PDB entry 7WHK | electron microscopy, 3.01 A resolution | chains B and H of the 8 polymer chains in the assembly

[Chain B]
Molecule: Spike glycoprotein
Organism: Severe acute respiratory syndrome coronavirus 2
Reference sequence: P0DTC2 (SPIKE_SARS2); aligned to UniProt positions 1-1208 over residues 1-1208
Sequence (1285 residues; each row starts with the number of its first residue; note: 8 numbers in that range are skipped by the numbering (no residue carries them; nothing is unmodelled there); a row labelled like 177A-177E holds insertion residues (177A, then the next letters in order)):
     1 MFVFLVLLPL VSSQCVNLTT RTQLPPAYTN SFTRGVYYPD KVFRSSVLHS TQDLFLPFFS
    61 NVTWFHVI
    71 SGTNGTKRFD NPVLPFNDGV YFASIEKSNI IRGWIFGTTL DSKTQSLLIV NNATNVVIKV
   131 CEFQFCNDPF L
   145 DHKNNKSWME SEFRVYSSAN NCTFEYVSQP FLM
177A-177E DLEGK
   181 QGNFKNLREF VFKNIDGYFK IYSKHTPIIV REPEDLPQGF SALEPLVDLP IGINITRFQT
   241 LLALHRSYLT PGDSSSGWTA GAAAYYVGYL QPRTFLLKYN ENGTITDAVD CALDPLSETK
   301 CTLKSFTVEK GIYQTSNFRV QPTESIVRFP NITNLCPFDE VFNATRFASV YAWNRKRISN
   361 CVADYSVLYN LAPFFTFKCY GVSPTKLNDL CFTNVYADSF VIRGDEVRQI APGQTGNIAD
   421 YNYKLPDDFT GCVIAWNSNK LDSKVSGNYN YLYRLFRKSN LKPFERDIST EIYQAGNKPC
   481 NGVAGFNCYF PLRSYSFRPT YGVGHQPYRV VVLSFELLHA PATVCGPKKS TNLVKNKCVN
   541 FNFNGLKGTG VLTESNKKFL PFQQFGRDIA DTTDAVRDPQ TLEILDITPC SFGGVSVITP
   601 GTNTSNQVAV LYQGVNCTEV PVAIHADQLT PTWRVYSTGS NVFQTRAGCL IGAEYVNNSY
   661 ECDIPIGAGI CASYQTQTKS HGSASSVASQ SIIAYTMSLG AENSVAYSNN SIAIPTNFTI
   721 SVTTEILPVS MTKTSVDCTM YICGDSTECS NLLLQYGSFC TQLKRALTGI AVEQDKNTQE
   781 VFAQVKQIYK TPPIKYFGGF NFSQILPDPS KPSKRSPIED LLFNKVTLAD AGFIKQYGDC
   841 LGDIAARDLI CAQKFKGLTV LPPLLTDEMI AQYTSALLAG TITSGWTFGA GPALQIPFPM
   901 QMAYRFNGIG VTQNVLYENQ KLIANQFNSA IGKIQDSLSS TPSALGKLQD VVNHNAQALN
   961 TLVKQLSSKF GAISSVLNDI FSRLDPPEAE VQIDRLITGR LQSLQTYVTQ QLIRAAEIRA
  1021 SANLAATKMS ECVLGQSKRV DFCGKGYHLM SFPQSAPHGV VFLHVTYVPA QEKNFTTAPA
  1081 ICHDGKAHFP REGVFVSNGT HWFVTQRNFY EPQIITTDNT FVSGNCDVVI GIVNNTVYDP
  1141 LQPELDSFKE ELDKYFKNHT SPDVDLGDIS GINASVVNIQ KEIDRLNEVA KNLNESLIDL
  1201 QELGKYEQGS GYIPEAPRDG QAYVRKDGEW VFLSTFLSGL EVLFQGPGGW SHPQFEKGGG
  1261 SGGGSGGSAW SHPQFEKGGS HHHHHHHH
Unresolved in the structure: 1-25, 71-77, 145-155, 177A-177E, 181, 245-261, 621-640, 677-688, 828-846, 1148-1288
Differences from the reference sequence: variant Val67 (Ala in P0DTC2), Ile95 (Thr in P0DTC2), Asp145 (Gly142 in P0DTC2), Ile209 (Leu212 in P0DTC2), Asp339 (Gly in P0DTC2), Leu371 (Ser in P0DTC2), Pro373 (Ser in P0DTC2), Phe375 (Ser in P0DTC2), Asn417 (Lys in P0DTC2), Lys440 (Asn in P0DTC2), Ser446 (Gly in P0DTC2), Asn477 (Ser in P0DTC2), Lys478 (Thr in P0DTC2), Ala484 (Glu in P0DTC2), Arg493 (Gln in P0DTC2), Ser496 (Gly in P0DTC2), Arg498 (Gln in P0DTC2), Tyr501 (Asn in P0DTC2), His505 (Tyr in P0DTC2), Lys547 (Thr in P0DTC2), Gly614 (Asp in P0DTC2), Tyr655 (His in P0DTC2), Lys679 (Asn in P0DTC2), His681 (Pro in P0DTC2), Lys764 (Asn in P0DTC2), Tyr796 (Asp in P0DTC2), Pro817 (Phe in P0DTC2), Lys856 (Asn in P0DTC2), His954 (Gln in P0DTC2), Lys969 (Asn in P0DTC2), Phe981 (Leu in P0DTC2); insertion (212-214); engineered mutation Gly682 (Arg in P0DTC2), Ser683 (Arg in P0DTC2), Ser685 (Arg in P0DTC2), Pro892 (Ala in P0DTC2), Pro899 (Ala in P0DTC2), Pro942 (Ala in P0DTC2), Pro986 (Lys in P0DTC2), Pro987 (Val in P0DTC2); expression tag (1209-1288)
Disulfide bonds: Cys131-Cys166, Cys291-Cys301, Cys336-Cys361, Cys379-Cys432, Cys391-Cys525, Cys480-Cys488, Cys538-Cys590, Cys617-Cys649, Cys662-Cys671, Cys738-Cys760, Cys743-Cys749, Cys1032-Cys1043, Cys1082-Cys1126
Glycans and other covalent adducts: N-acetylglucosamine (NAG) linked to Asn61, Asn122, Asn282, Asn709, Asn717, Asn801, Asn1098, Asn1134
Curated features (UniProtKB/Swiss-Prot):
  - region: Asn280 to Cys301 (Putative superantigen), Arg403 to Asp405 (Integrin-binding motif), Asn448 to Phe456 (Immunodominant HLA epitope recognized by the CD8+), Ser816 to Tyr837 (Fusion peptide 1), Lys835 to Phe855 (Fusion peptide 2), Asp1163 to Glu1202 (Heptad repeat 2)
  - site: Arg815, Ser816 (Cleavage)
  - glycosylation: Asn17 (N-linked (GlcNAc...) (complex) asparagine), Asn61 (N-linked (GlcNAc...) (hybrid) asparagine), Asn74 (N-linked (GlcNAc...) (complex) asparagine), Asn122 (N-linked (GlcNAc...) (hybrid) asparagine), Asn149 (N-linked (GlcNAc...) (complex) asparagine), Asn165 (N-linked (GlcNAc...) (complex) asparagine), Asn234 (N-linked (GlcNAc...) (high mannose) asparagine), Asn282 (N-linked (GlcNAc...) (complex) asparagine), Thr323 (O-linked (GalNAc) threonine), Ser325 (O-linked (HexNAc...) serine), Asn331 (N-linked (GlcNAc...) (complex) asparagine), Asn343 (N-linked (GlcNAc...) (complex) asparagine), Asn603 (N-linked (GlcNAc...) (hybrid) asparagine), Asn616 (N-linked (GlcNAc...) (complex) asparagine), Asn657 (N-linked (GlcNAc...) (complex) asparagine), Thr676 (O-linked (GlcNAc...) threonine), Thr678 (O-linked (GlcNAc...) threonine), Asn709 (N-linked (GlcNAc...) (high mannose) asparagine), Asn717 (N-linked (GlcNAc...) (hybrid) asparagine), Asn801 (N-linked (GlcNAc...) (hybrid) asparagine) and 6 more in UniProt

[Chain H]
Molecule: Bn03_nano2
Organism: Homo sapiens
Sequence (120 residues; each row starts with the number of its first residue):
     1 EVQLVESGGG LVQPGGSLRL SCAASDFYFD YYEMSWVRQA PGQGLEWVST ISGLGGATYY
    61 ADSVKGRFTI SRDNSKNTLY LQMNSLRAED TALYYCATRS PFGDYAFSYW GQGTLVTVSS
Unresolved in the structure: 120
Disulfide bonds: Cys22-Cys96

[Chain B / chain H interface]
Contacting residue pairs (16; chain B residue first):
  Arg403(B) - Tyr95(H)
  Arg408(B) - Gly42(H)
  Arg408(B) - Gln43(H)
  Arg408(B) - Gly44(H)
  Phe456(B) - Ser108(H)
  Tyr473(B) - Asp104(H)  hydrogen bond
  Ala475(B) - Gly103(H)
  Ala475(B) - Asp104(H)
  Phe486(B) - Tyr31(H)
  Phe486(B) - Tyr32(H)
  Tyr489(B) - Ser108(H)
  Tyr489(B) - Tyr109(H)
  Arg493(B) - Ser108(H)
  Arg493(B) - Tyr109(H)
  His505(B) - Tyr95(H)  hydrogen bond
  His505(B) - Gln112(H)
Also at the interface, not in a pair above, chain B (10 interface residues in all): Asp405
Also at the interface, not in a pair above, chain H (14 interface residues in all): Gln39, Leu93, Phe107

[Overview]
10 residues of chain B and 14 residues of chain H are in contact; the contacts include 2 hydrogen bonds. Polar
pairs include Tyr473(B)-Asp104(H) and His505(B)-Tyr95(H). N-acetylglucosamine is covalently linked to
Asn61(B), Asn122(B), Asn282(B), Asn709(B), Asn717(B) and Asn801(B) and 2 more.
Here chain B is Spike glycoprotein (Severe acute respiratory syndrome coronavirus 2) and chain H is Bn03_nano2
(Homo sapiens). Entry 7WHK (The state 3 complex structure of Omicron spike with Bn03 (2-up RBD, 5 nanobodies))
was determined by electron microscopy, deposited together with 7WHI and 7WHJ.
